Entry 6L8A (X-ray diffraction, 1.95 A resolution); this record covers chains A and C.

[Chain A (and C)]
Name: Tetrathionate hydrolase
From: Acidithiobacillus ferrooxidans
Notes: EC 3.12.1.-; chain C of this document is another copy of the same molecule, construct and numbering; everything in this record applies to it too
Reference sequence: B7J3C9 (TTH_ACIF2); residue numbers follow UniProt; this construct covers 33-499
Chain sequence (470 residues; each row starts with the number of its first residue):
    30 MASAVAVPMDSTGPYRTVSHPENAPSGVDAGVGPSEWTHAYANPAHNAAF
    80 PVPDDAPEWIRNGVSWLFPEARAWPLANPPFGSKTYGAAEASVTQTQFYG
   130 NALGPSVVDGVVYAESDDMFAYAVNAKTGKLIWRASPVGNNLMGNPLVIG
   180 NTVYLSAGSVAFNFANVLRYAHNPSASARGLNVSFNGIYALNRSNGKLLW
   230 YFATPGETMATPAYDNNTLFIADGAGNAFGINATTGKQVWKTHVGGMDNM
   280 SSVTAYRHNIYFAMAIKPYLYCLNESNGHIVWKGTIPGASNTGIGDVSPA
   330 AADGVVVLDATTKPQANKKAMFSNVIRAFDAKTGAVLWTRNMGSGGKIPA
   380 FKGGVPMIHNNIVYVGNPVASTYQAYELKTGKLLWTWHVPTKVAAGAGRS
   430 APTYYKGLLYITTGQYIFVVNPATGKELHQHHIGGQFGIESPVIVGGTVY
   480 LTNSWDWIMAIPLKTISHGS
Not modelled in the structure: 30-31, 197-203, 345-348, 498-499 (chain C: 30-33, 193-205, 319-322, 342-351, 374-377, 422-424, 497-499)
Differences from the reference sequence: expression tag (30-32)
Curated features (UniProtKB/Swiss-Prot):
  - mutagenesis: Cys-301 (C301A: No change in activity. Does not affect dimerization)
Reported in the primary citation:
  - catalytic residues: Asp-325
  - mutagenesis - D325N: abolished catalytic activity on tetrathionate
  - mutagenesis - D325N: unchanged stability
  - catalytic residues: Met-172, Met-238, Met-279 (proposed by the authors, not directly observed)

[How chain A and chain C interact]
Residue-residue contacts - 110 pairs, chain A then chain C:
  Ala-35(A) with Trp-103(C)
  Val-36(A) with Trp-103(C)
  Pro-37(A) with Arg-101(C); Ala-102(C); Trp-103(C); Phe-110(C); Tyr-128(C), hydrophobic
  Met-38(A) with Ala-100(C); Arg-101(C); Ala-102(C), hydrogen bond (backbone-backbone)
  Asp-39(A) with Pro-98(C); Glu-99(C); Ala-100(C), hydrogen bond (backbone-backbone)
  Pro-43(A) with Pro-43(C); Ala-100(C), hydrophobic; Phe-149(C), hydrophobic; Arg-163(C)
  Tyr-44(A) with Tyr-44(C); Ala-100(C), hydrophobic; Arg-101(C); Asp-147(C), hydrogen bond (side chain-backbone); Met-148(C); Phe-149(C)
  Glu-99(A) with Asp-39(C)
  Ala-100(A) with Met-38(C); Asp-39(C), hydrogen bond (backbone-backbone); Pro-43(C), hydrophobic; Tyr-44(C), hydrophobic
  Arg-101(A) with Pro-37(C); Met-38(C); Tyr-44(C); Ser-165(C), hydrogen bond (side chain-backbone); Val-167(C); Gly-168(C)
  Ala-102(A) with Pro-37(C); Met-38(C), hydrogen bond (backbone-backbone); Asp-39(C)
  Trp-103(A) with Ala-35(C); Val-36(C); Pro-37(C)
  Phe-110(A) with Val-36(C), hydrophobic; Pro-37(C); Phe-214(C); Tyr-218(C); Tyr-230(C)
  Thr-114(A) with Ala-232(C); Thr-233(C); Pro-234(C)
  Tyr-115(A) with Gly-209(C); Leu-210(C), hydrophobic; Asn-211(C), hydrogen bond (side chain-backbone); Val-212(C); Ser-213(C), hydrogen bond (side chain-backbone); Phe-214(C), hydrophobic; Asn-215(C), hydrogen bond; Pro-234(C)
  Glu-119(A) with Asn-211(C)
  Thr-123(A) with Asn-211(C), hydrogen bond; Ser-213(C); Phe-214(C)
  Gln-124(A) with Pro-37(C); Phe-214(C)
  Phe-127(A) with Asn-211(C); Val-212(C), hydrophobic; Ser-213(C)
  Tyr-128(A) with Pro-37(C), hydrophobic; Val-167(C); Gly-168(C), hydrogen bond (side chain-backbone); Phe-214(C)
  Asp-147(A) with Tyr-44(C), hydrogen bond (backbone-side chain)
  Met-148(A) with Met-148(C), hydrophobic
  Phe-149(A) with Pro-43(C), hydrophobic; Tyr-44(C)
  Arg-163(A) with Pro-43(C)
  Ser-165(A) with Arg-101(C), hydrogen bond (backbone-side chain)
  Val-167(A) with Arg-101(C); Tyr-128(C)
  Gly-168(A) with Arg-101(C); Tyr-128(C), hydrogen bond (backbone-side chain)
  Ala-190(A) with Ala-190(C), hydrophobic; Phe-191(C); Val-212(C), hydrophobic
  Phe-191(A) with Ala-190(C); Phe-191(C), hydrogen bond (backbone-backbone); Asn-192(C)
  Phe-193(A) with Phe-191(C), hydrophobic
  Val-196(A) with Phe-191(C), hydrophobic
  Gly-209(A) with Tyr-115(C)
  Asn-211(A) with Tyr-115(C), hydrogen bond (backbone-side chain); Glu-119(C); Thr-123(C); Phe-127(C)
  Val-212(A) with Tyr-115(C); Phe-127(C), hydrophobic; Ala-190(C), hydrophobic
  Ser-213(A) with Tyr-115(C), hydrogen bond (backbone-side chain); Thr-123(C); Phe-127(C)
  Phe-214(A) with Phe-110(C); Tyr-115(C), hydrophobic; Thr-123(C); Gln-124(C); Tyr-128(C)
  Asn-215(A) with Tyr-115(C), hydrogen bond
  Tyr-218(A) with Phe-110(C)
  Tyr-230(A) with Phe-110(C)
  Ala-232(A) with Thr-114(C)
  Thr-233(A) with Thr-114(C)
  Pro-234(A) with Thr-114(C); Tyr-115(C)
Interface residues without a listed pair, chain A (48 interface residues in all): Pro-98, Gly-111, Ala-120, Pro-166, Val-189, Leu-210
Interface residues without a listed pair, chain C (48 interface residues in all): Gly-111, Ala-120, Pro-166, Arg-208, Ile-295

[In short]
Chain A and chain C each contribute 48 residues to their interface, with 18 hydrogen bonds. Among the polar
pairs are Tyr-44(A)/Asp-147(C), Arg-101(A)/Ser-165(C) and Tyr-115(A)/Asn-211(C). UniProt lists one mutagenesis
site on chain A. The paper reports catalytic residues Asp-325(A), Met-172(A) and Met-238(A) among others;
D325N of chain A abolishes catalytic activity on tetrathionate.
Both chains are Tetrathionate hydrolase (Acidithiobacillus ferrooxidans). Entry 6L8A (Tetrathionate hydrolase
from Acidithiobacillus ferrooxidans) was determined by X-ray diffraction (same publication as 7CQY).
